PDB entry 1J3F | X-ray diffraction, 1.45 A resolution | chain A

== Chain A ==
Protein: Myoglobin
Organism: Physeter catodon
UniProt: P02185 (MYG_PHYCA); residue numbers follow UniProt; this construct covers 1-153
Chain sequence (154 residues; each row starts with the number of its first residue; numbering starts at 0):
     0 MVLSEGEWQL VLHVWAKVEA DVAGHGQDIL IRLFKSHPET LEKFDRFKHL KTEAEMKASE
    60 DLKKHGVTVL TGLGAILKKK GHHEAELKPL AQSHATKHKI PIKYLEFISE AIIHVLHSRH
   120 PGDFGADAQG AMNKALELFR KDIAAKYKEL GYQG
Disordered / not traced: 96-97
Differences from the reference sequence: initiating methionine (0); engineered mutation G71 (Ala in P02185)
Metal / ion sites: chromium ion: H93 (together with 3,3'-me2-salophen)
Small-molecule neighbours: 3,3'-me2-salophen (CZM; 'n,n'-bis-(2-hydroxy-3-methyl-benzylidene)-benzene-1,2-diamine'): L32, T39, K42, F43, H64, T67, V68, G71, L72, L89, S92, H93, I99, Y103, L104, I107, F138

== In short ==
Ligands of chain A: 3,3'-me2-salophen.
Chain A is Myoglobin (Physeter catodon); the structure, Crystal Structure of an Artificial
Metalloprotein:Cr(III)(3,3'-Me2-salophen)/apo-A71G Myoglobin, was determined by X-ray diffraction together
with 1V9Q from the same study.
